PDB entry 6TK8 | X-ray diffraction, 2.78 A resolution | chain AAA

== Chain AAA ==
Molecule: Glutathione transferase
Source organism: Alopecurus myosuroides
Notes: EC 2.5.1.18
Reference sequence: Q9ZS17 (Q9ZS17_ALOMY); residue numbers follow UniProt; this construct covers 1-219
Sequence (219 residues; row label = number of the first residue in the row):
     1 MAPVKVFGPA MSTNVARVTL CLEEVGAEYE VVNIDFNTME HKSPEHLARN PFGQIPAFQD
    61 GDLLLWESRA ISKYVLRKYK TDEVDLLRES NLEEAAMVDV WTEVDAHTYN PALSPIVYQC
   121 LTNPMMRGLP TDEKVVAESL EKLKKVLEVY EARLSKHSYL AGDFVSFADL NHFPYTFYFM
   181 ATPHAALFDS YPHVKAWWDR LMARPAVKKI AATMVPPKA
Unresolved in the structure: 1-2, 216-219
Construct notes: engineered mutation T122 (Phe in Q9ZS17)
Residues lining bound ligands: glutathione (GSH): N14, F36, H41, K42, G53, Q54, I55, P56, E67, S68, R69, E103, H107
From the paper describing this entry:
  - catalytic residues: S12
  - mutagenesis - S12A: decreased catalytic activity

== Overview ==
Bound to chain AAA: glutathione. The paper reports the catalytic residue S12; S12A reduces catalytic activity.
Chain AAA is Glutathione transferase (Alopecurus myosuroides); the structure, GSTF1 F122T variant from
Alopecurus myosuroides, was determined by X-ray diffraction (same publication as 7OBO, 7ODM, 6TO3, 6TNL and
6TJS).
